PDB entry 8TMF | electron microscopy, 3.40 A resolution | chains A and B of the 7 polymer chains in the assembly

Chain A (and B):
Name: Cobalt/magnesium transport protein CorA
From: Thermotoga maritima
Notes: chain B of this document is another copy of the same molecule, construct and numbering; everything in this record applies to it too
Reference sequence: Q9WZ31 (CORA_THEMA); residues 1-351 here = UniProt positions 1-351
Sequence (373 residues; each row starts with the number of its first residue; numbers below 1 keep their minus sign (Met-21 is residue -21)):
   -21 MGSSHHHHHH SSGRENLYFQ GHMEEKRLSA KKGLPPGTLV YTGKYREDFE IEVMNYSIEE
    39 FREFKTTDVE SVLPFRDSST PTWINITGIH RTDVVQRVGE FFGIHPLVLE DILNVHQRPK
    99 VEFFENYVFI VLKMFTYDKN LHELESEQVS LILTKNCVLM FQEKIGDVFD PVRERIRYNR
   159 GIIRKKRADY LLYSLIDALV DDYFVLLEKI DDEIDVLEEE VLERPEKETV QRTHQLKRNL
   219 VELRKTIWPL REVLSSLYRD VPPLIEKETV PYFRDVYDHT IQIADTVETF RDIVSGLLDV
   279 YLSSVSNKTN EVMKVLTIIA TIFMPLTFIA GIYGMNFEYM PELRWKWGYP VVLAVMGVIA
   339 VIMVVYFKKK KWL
Unresolved in the structure: -21 to 16 (chain B: -21 to 0)
Differences from the reference sequence: initiating methionine (-21); expression tag (-20 to 0)

Chain A / chain B interface:
Residue-residue contacts (50):
  Asp179(A) - Lys10(B)
  Phe182(A) - Lys10(B)
  Tyr236(A) - Glu2(B)
  Arg237(A) - Met1(B)
  Arg237(A) - Glu2(B)  salt bridge
  Arg252(A) - Glu2(B)  salt bridge
  Arg252(A) - Glu3(B)
  Arg252(A) - Arg5(B)
  Asp253(A) - Ala8(B)
  Asp256(A) - Ser7(B)  hydrogen bond
  Asp256(A) - Ala8(B)  hydrogen bond (side chain-backbone)
  His257(A) - Lys9(B)
  His257(A) - Lys10(B)
  Gln260(A) - Lys9(B)
  Gln260(A) - Lys10(B)  hydrogen bond (side chain-backbone)
  Asp277(A) - His212(B)  salt bridge
  Ser281(A) - Val208(B)
  Ser284(A) - Val283(B)
  Asn285(A) - Glu204(B)  hydrogen bond
  Asn285(A) - Lys205(B)
  Asn285(A) - Tyr279(B)  hydrogen bond
  Asn288(A) - Lys286(B)
  Met291(A) - Val290(B)  hydrophobic
  Met291(A) - Met291(B)  hydrophobic
  Thr295(A) - Val290(B)
  Ala298(A) - Leu294(B)  hydrophobic
  Met302(A) - Met302(B)  hydrophobic
  Pro303(A) - Phe301(B)  hydrophobic
  Phe306(A) - Phe301(B)  hydrophobic
  Phe306(A) - Leu304(B)  hydrophobic
  Phe306(A) - Thr305(B)
  Phe306(A) - Met334(B)  hydrophobic
  Gly309(A) - Ala308(B)
  Ile310(A) - Ala308(B)  hydrophobic
  Ile310(A) - Met334(B)  hydrophobic
  Met313(A) - Ala308(B)
  Met313(A) - Tyr311(B)  hydrophobic
  Met313(A) - Gly312(B)
  Asn314(A) - Tyr311(B)
  Asn314(A) - Gly312(B)
  Asn314(A) - Met313(B)
  Asn314(A) - Glu320(B)
  Phe315(A) - Tyr311(B)  hydrophobic
  Phe315(A) - Glu320(B)  hydrogen bond (backbone-side chain)
  Phe315(A) - Gly326(B)
  Phe315(A) - Tyr327(B)
  Phe315(A) - Val330(B)  hydrophobic
  Glu316(A) - Leu321(B)
  Tyr317(A) - Trp325(B)
  Trp350(A) - Val290(B)  hydrophobic
Other interface residues (no listed pair), chain A (34 interface residues in all): Ser282, Thr287, Leu294, Thr299, Gly312, Met318
Other interface residues (no listed pair), chain B (40 interface residues in all): Arg216, Thr287, Val293, Ile297, Ala298, Asn314, Leu331

Overview:
Chain A and chain B form an interface of 34 and 40 residues respectively, with 6 hydrogen bonds and 3 salt
bridges. Among the polar pairs are Arg237(A)-Glu2(B), Arg252(A)-Glu2(B) and Asp277(A)-His212(B).
Chain A and chain B are both Cobalt/magnesium transport protein CorA (Thermotoga maritima); the structure,
Cryo-EM structure of CorA in complex with conformation-specific synthetic antibody C18 and 100 uM MgCl2, State
..., was determined by electron microscopy.
